PDB entry 3MX4 | X-ray diffraction, 2.50 A resolution | chains A and L of the 4 polymer chains in the assembly

== Chain A ==
Protein: Eco29kIR
Organism: Escherichia coli
Notes: EC 3.1.21.4
Reference sequence: Q46944 (Q46944_ECOLX); residues 2-214 here = UniProt positions 2-214
Chain sequence (235 residues; numbered -20 to 214; the number before each row is that of its first residue; numbers below 1 keep their minus sign (Met-20 is residue -20)):
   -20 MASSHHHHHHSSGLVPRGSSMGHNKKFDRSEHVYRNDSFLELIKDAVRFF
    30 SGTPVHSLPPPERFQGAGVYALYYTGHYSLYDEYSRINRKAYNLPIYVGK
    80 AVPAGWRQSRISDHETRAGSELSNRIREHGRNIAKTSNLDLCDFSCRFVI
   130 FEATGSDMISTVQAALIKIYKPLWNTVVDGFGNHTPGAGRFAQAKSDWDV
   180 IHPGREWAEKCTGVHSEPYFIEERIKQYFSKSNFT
Not modelled in the structure: -20 to 1
Differences from the reference sequence: expression tag (-20 to 1); engineered mutation Lys69 (Leu in Q46944), Gln142 (Glu in Q46944)
From the paper describing this entry:
  - binding site for the 22-nt DNA strand: Arg86, Gly161 to Ser175
  - specificity-determining residues: Arg86, His163, Arg169
  - binding site for the 22-nt DNA strand: Arg86, His163, Arg169
  - catalytic residues: Tyr49, Arg104, His108, Gln142
  - catalytic residues: Tyr76, Asn154 (proposed by the authors, not directly observed)
  - mutagenesis - L69K: increased expression
  - conformationally variable residues (domain motion): Arg14 to Asn15
  - binding site for the 22-nt DNA strand: Arg104
  - catalytic residues: Tyr49, Tyr76, Arg104, His108, Asn154 (by similarity / conservation)
  - mutagenesis - E142Q: abolished catalytic activity (citing earlier work)

== Chain L ==
Molecule: 22-nt DNA strand
Sequence (22 nucleotides; each row starts with the number of its first residue):
     1 GCGGCGGCCCGCGGGCCTCCCG

== Interface between chain A and chain L ==
Contacting residue pairs (17):
  Arg42(A) with DC5(L), salt bridge to the phosphate
  Asn103(A) with DC5(L), phosphate contact
  Arg106(A) with DG6(L), salt bridge to the phosphate
  Arg110(A) with DG6(L), salt bridge to the phosphate; DG7(L), salt bridge to the phosphate
  His163(A) with DC8(L), base contact; DC9(L), base contact
  Thr164(A) with DC8(L), base contact; DC9(L), hydrogen bond to the base; DC10(L), hydrogen bond to the base
  Pro165(A) with DC9(L), base contact; DC10(L), hydrogen bond to the base
  Gly166(A) with DC9(L), phosphate contact
  Ala167(A) with DC9(L), hydrogen bond to the phosphate
  Gly168(A) with DC10(L), phosphate contact
  Arg169(A) with DC10(L), base contact; DG11(L), hydrogen bond to the base
Also at the interface, not in a pair above, chain L (8 interface residues in all): DC12

== Summary ==
11 residues of chain A and 8 residues of chain L are in contact; the contacts include 5 hydrogen bonds and 4
salt bridges. Polar pairs include Thr164(A)-DC9(L), Thr164(A)-DC10(L) and Pro165(A)-DC10(L). From the paper:
catalytic residues Tyr49(A), Arg104(A) and His108(A) among others; L69K of chain A increases expression.
Chain A is Eco29kIR (Escherichia coli) and chain L is a 22-nt DNA strand; the structure, DNA binding and
cleavage by the GIY-YIG endonuclease R.Eco29KI inactive variant E142Q, was determined by X-ray diffraction
(same publication as 3NIC).
